Entry 8GAF (electron microscopy, 3.64 A resolution); this record covers chains M and N of the 13 polymer chains in the assembly.

[Chain M]
Protein: Cas7
From: Neisseria lactamica
Reference sequence: A0A378VEU0 (A0A378VEU0_NEILA); numbering as in UniProt (aligned over 2-283)
Amino-acid sequence (283 residues; numbered 2 to 284; the number before each row is that of its first residue):
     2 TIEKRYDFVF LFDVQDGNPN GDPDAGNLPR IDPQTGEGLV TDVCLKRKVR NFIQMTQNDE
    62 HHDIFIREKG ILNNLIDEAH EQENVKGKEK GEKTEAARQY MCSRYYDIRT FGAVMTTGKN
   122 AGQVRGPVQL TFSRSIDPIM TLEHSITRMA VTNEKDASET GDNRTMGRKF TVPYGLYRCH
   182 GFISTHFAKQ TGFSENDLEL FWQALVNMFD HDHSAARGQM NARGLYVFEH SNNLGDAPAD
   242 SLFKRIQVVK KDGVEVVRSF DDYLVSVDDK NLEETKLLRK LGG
Unresolved in the structure: 75-93
Differences from the reference sequence: expression tag (284)

[Chain N]
Protein: Cas5
From: Neisseria lactamica
Reference sequence: D0W8X4 (D0W8X4_NEILA); residue numbers follow UniProt; this construct covers 2-206
Amino-acid sequence (205 residues; numbered 2 to 206; the number before each row is that of its first residue):
     2 RFILEISGDL ACFTRSELKV ERVSYPVITP SAARNILMAI LWKPAIRWKV LKIEILKPIQ
    62 WTNIRRNEVG TKMSERSGSL YIEDNRQQRA SMLLKDVAYR IHADFDMTSE AGESDNYVKF
   122 AEMFKRRAKK GQYFHQPYLG CREFPCDFRL LEKAEDGLPL EDITQDFGFM LYDMDFSKSD
   182 PRDSNNAEPM FYQCKAVNGV ITVPP

[Interface between chain M and chain N]
Contacting residue pairs (86; chain M residue first):
  Arg6(M) with Gly132(N), hydrogen bond (side chain-backbone); Tyr134(N), hydrogen bond
  Asp23(M) with Ile65(N)
  Pro24(M) with Arg66(N), hydrogen bond (backbone-side chain); Asn68(N)
  Asp25(M) with Asn64(N); Ile65(N), hydrogen bond (side chain-backbone); Arg66(N), hydrogen bond (side chain-backbone)
  Arg31(M) with Ile65(N); Arg66(N)
  Asp33(M) with Thr63(N); Lys96(N)
  Pro34(M) with Thr63(N)
  Gln35(M) with Gln61(N); Thr63(N); Lys96(N)
  Thr36(M) with Lys96(N)
  Leu40(M) with Leu11(N), hydrophobic
  Asp43(M) with Glu144(N)
  Arg48(M) with Ile83(N)
  Phe66(M) with Met74(N), hydrophobic; Ser75(N); Gly79(N); Ser80(N), hydrogen bond (backbone-side chain); Leu81(N), hydrophobic
  Ile67(M) with Met74(N), hydrophobic; Leu81(N), hydrophobic; Ile83(N), hydrophobic
  Arg68(M) with Ser80(N)
  Glu69(M) with Ile83(N); Glu84(N)
  Lys70(M) with Tyr82(N); Glu84(N), hydrogen bond (backbone-side chain); Asp85(N)
  Gly71(M) with Glu84(N), hydrogen bond (backbone-side chain)
  Asn74(M) with Tyr82(N)
  Ala98(M) with Glu76(N)
  Tyr101(M) with Glu76(N)
  Met102(M) with Glu76(N)
  Val115(M) with Met74(N)
  Met116(M) with Met74(N); Ser75(N)
  Thr117(M) with Met74(N), hydrogen bond (side chain-backbone); Ser75(N), hydrogen bond
  Lys120(M) with Arg183(N)
  Asn121(M) with Arg183(N)
  Ala122(M) with Asp184(N)
  Arg126(M) with His136(N); Arg143(N), hydrogen bond (backbone-side chain)
  Gly127(M) with Arg143(N)
  Val129(M) with Arg143(N)
  Gln130(M) with Gln137(N); Arg143(N), hydrogen bond (side chain-backbone)
  Thr132(M) with Asp10(N); Glu144(N); Pro146(N)
  Phe133(M) with Leu11(N), hydrophobic; Arg67(N); Leu94(N), hydrophobic; Glu144(N), hydrogen bond (backbone-backbone); Phe145(N), hydrophobic
  Arg135(M) with Asp10(N); Leu11(N); Lys96(N)
  His181(M) with Asp10(N), salt bridge; Pro146(N)
  Phe183(M) with Tyr134(N); Gln137(N)
  His187(M) with Phe135(N)
  Phe188(M) with Phe135(N), hydrophobic; His136(N)
  Asn233(M) with Gln133(N)
  Leu235(M) with Arg128(N); Gly132(N); Gln133(N); Tyr134(N); Phe135(N)
  Gly236(M) with Gly132(N); Gln133(N), hydrogen bond (backbone-side chain)
  Asp237(M) with Lys131(N); Gln133(N)
  Ala238(M) with Lys131(N), hydrogen bond (backbone-backbone)
  Pro239(M) with Lys131(N)
  Ala240(M) with Asp148(N)
  Asp241(M) with Asp148(N), hydrogen bond (backbone-side chain)
  Phe244(M) with Asp148(N)
Other interface residues (no listed pair), chain M (53 interface residues in all): Lys47, Leu73, Tyr106, Leu131, Ser185
Other interface residues (no listed pair), chain N (39 interface residues in all): Trp62, Ser78, Ser185

[In short]
Chain M and chain N form an interface of 53 and 39 residues respectively; the contacts include 16 hydrogen
bonds and 1 salt bridge. Polar pairs include His181(M)-Asp10(N), Arg6(M)-Gly132(N) and Arg6(M)-Tyr134(N).
Here chain M is Cas7 and chain N is Cas5, both from Neisseria lactamica. Entry 8GAF (Exploiting Activation and
Inactivation Mechanisms in Type I-C CRISPR-Cas3 for Genome Editing Applications) was determined by electron
microscopy, deposited together with 8G9S, 8G9T, 8G9U, 8GAM and 8GAN.
